Entry 2QB3 (X-ray diffraction, 1.45 A resolution); this record covers chain A.

Chain A:
Protein: Aspartate aminotransferase
From: Escherichia coli
Notes: EC 2.6.1.1
Reference sequence: P00509 (AAT_ECOLI); numbering as in UniProt (aligned over 1-396)
Chain sequence (396 residues; each row starts with the number of its first residue):
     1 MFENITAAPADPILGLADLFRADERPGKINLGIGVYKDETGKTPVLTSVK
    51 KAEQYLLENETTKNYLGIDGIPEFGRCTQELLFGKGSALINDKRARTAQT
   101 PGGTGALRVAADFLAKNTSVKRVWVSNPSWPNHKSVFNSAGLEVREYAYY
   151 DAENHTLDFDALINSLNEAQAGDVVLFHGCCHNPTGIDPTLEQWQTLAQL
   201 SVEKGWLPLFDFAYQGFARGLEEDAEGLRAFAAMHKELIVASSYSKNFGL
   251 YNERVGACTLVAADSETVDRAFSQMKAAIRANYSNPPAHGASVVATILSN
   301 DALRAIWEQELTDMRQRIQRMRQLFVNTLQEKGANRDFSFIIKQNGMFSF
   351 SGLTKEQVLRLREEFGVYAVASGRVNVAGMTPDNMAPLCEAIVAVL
Disordered / not traced: 10-16, 21-26
Modified residues: Lys246 (n~6~-(5-carboxy-3-thienyl)-l-lysine; KST)
Small-molecule neighbours:
  - 4'-deoxy-4'-aminopyridoxal-5'-phosphate (PMP): Tyr65, Gly102, Gly103, Thr104, Leu107, Trp130, His133, His178, Asn183, Asp211, Ala213, Tyr214, Ser243, Ser245, Lys246, Arg254, Ser284
  - 4'-deoxy-4'-aminopyridoxal-5'-phosphate / PSZ: Gly32, Ile33, Gly34, Tyr65, Gly102, Gly103, Thr104, Leu107, Trp130, His133, His178, Asn183, Asp211, Ala213, Tyr214, Ser243, Ser245, Lys246, Arg254, Ser284, Phe348, Arg374
  - PSZ (4-[({3-hydroxy-2-methyl-5-[(phosphonooxy)methyl]pyridin-4-yl}methyl)amino]thiophene-2-carboxylic acid): Gly32, Ile33, Gly34, Tyr65, Gly102, Gly103, Thr104, Leu107, Trp130, His133, His178, Asn183, Asp211, Ala213, Tyr214, Ser243, Ser245, Lys246, Arg254, Ser284, Phe348, Arg374
UniProt features mapped onto this chain:
  - binding site (L-aspartate): Gly34, Trp130, Asn183, Arg374
  - mutagenesis: Tyr65 (Y65F/S: Slight changes in activity), His133 (H133A: Slight increase in maximum velocity of the overall transamination reaction between aspartate and 2-oxoglutarate ...), Arg280 (R280V: Reduces first-order rate constant over 25000-fold), Arg374 (R374A: Reduces first-order rate constant about 10000-fold; R374F/Y: Second-order rate constants are reduced by >5 orders of magnitude)

In short:
Bound to chain A: compound PSZ, 4'-deoxy-4'-aminopyridoxal-5'-phosphate and
4'-deoxy-4'-aminopyridoxal-5'-phosphate / PSZ. Curated annotation (UniProt) lists 4 L-aspartate-binding
residues and 4 mutagenesis sites.
Chain A is Aspartate aminotransferase (Escherichia coli); the structure, Structural Studies Reveal the
Inactivation of E. coli L-Aspartate Aminotransferase by (s)-4,5-dihydro-2-thiophenecarboxylic acid (SADTA) via
Two ..., was determined by X-ray diffraction together with 2QA3, 2QB2, 2Q7W and 2QBT from the same study.
